Entry 1QSA (X-ray diffraction, 1.65 A resolution); this record covers chain A.

Chain A:
Molecule: Protein (soluble lytic transglycosylase SLT70)
Source organism: Escherichia coli
Notes: EC 3.2.1.-; fragment: full protein
UniProtKB: P03810 (SLT_ECOLI); residues 1-618 here correspond to UniProt positions 28-645 (UniProt number = residue number + 27)
Sequence (618 residues; numbered 1 to 618; the number before each row is that of its first residue):
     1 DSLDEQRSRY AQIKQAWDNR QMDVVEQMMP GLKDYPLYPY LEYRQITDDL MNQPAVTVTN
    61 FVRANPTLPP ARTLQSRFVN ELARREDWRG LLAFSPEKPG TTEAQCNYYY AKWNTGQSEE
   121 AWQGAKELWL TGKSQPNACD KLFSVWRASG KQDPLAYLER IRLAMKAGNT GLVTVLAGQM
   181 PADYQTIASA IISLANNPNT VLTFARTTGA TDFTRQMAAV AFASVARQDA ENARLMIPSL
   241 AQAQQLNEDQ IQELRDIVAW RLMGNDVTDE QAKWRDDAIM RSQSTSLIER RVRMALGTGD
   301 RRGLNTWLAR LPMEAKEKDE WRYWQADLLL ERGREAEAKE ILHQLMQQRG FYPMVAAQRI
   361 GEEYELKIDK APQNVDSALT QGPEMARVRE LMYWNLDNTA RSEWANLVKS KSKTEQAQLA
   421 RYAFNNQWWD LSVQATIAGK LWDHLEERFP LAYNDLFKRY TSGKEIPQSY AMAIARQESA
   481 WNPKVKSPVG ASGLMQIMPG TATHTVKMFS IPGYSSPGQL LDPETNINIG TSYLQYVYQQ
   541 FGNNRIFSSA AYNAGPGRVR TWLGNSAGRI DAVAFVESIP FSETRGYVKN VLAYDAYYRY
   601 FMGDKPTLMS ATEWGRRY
Disulfides: Cys-106/Cys-139
What the authors report for this chain:
  - catalytic residues: Glu-478 (citing earlier work)
  - mutagenesis - E478Q: abolished catalytic activity (citing earlier work)
  - contacts within the chain: Asp-4/Tyr-393, Arg-7/Glu-390, Tyr-35/Glu-390, Tyr-40/Glu-403, Thr-67/Arg-387, Asn-265/Asn-565, Arg-293/Glu-577 (salt bridge), Glu-320/Lys-589, Tyr-323/Asp-571, Asp-327/Asp-571, Arg-349/Asp-443 (salt bridge), Gly-350/Tyr-597, Tyr-352/Glu-577, Gln-358/Met-609, Asn-398/Asn-482, Asn-398/Lys-484, Thr-436/Arg-476, Arg-448/Arg-476, Pro-450/Ala-452, Glu-478/Tyr-587 (hydrogen bond)
  - binding site for sulfate ion: Arg-7, Arg-147, Arg-349, Arg-389, Arg-448, Arg-476
  - binding site for glycerol: Arg-349, Trp-442
  - binding site for acetate ion: Tyr-10, Lys-14, Tyr-40, Leu-391, Leu-396, Thr-399

Summary:
From the paper: the catalytic residue Glu-478; E478Q abolishes catalytic activity.
Chain A is Protein (soluble lytic transglycosylase SLT70) (Escherichia coli); the structure, Crystal structure
of the 70 kDa soluble lytic transglycosylase SLT70 from escherichia coli at 1.65 angstroms ..., was determined
by X-ray diffraction (same publication as 1QTE).
